6IRQ - chains C and D of the 6 polymer chains in the assembly; structure by X-ray diffraction, 1.91 A resolution.

== Chain C (and D) ==
Name: Single-stranded DNA-binding protein
Source organism: Pseudomonas aeruginosa PAO1
Notes: chain D of this document is another copy of the same molecule, construct and numbering; everything in this record applies to it too
Reference sequence: P40947 (SSB_PSEAE); residue numbers follow UniProt; this construct covers 1-115
Chain sequence (121 residues; numbered 1 to 121; the number before each row is that of its first residue):
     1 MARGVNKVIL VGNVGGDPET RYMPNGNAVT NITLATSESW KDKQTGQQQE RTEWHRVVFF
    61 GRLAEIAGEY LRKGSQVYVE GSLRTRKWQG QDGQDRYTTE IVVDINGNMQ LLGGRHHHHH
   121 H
Unresolved in the structure: 1-2, 41-45, 92-93, 114-121 (chain D: 1, 40-48, 114-121)
Sequence notes: expression tag (116-121)
Reported in the primary citation:
  - binding site for the 25-nt DNA strand: R3, K7, N13, T33, T52, W54, R56, R62, Y70, K73, M109, L111
  - binding site for the 25-nt DNA strand: K7, N13, T33, T52, W54, R56, R62, K73, R86, W88, T98, N106, M109, L111

== Interface between chain C and chain D ==
Residue-residue contacts (49):
  G4(C) - V11(D)
  V5(C) - I9(D)
  V5(C) - L10(D)
  V5(C) - V11(D)  hydrogen bond (backbone-backbone)
  V5(C) - T36(D)
  N6(C) - I9(D)
  N6(C) - T36(D)
  N6(C) - H55(D)
  K7(C) - V8(D)
  K7(C) - I9(D)  hydrogen bond (backbone-backbone)
  V8(C) - K7(D)
  V8(C) - L83(D)  hydrophobic
  I9(C) - V5(D)
  I9(C) - N6(D)
  I9(C) - K7(D)  hydrogen bond (backbone-backbone)
  L10(C) - V5(D)
  L10(C) - N6(D)
  V11(C) - R3(D)
  V11(C) - G4(D)
  V11(C) - V5(D)  hydrogen bond (backbone-backbone)
  G12(C) - R3(D)
  N13(C) - R3(D)  hydrogen bond
  T36(C) - V5(D)
  T36(C) - N6(D)
  S37(C) - A2(D)
  S37(C) - R3(D)  hydrogen bond (backbone-backbone)
  S37(C) - G4(D)  hydrogen bond (backbone-backbone)
  E38(C) - N6(D)  hydrogen bond
  E50(C) - A2(D)  hydrogen bond (side chain-backbone)
  E50(C) - R3(D)
  E53(C) - L83(D)
  E53(C) - R84(D)
  E53(C) - T85(D)  hydrogen bond (side chain-backbone)
  H55(C) - N6(D)
  H55(C) - L83(D)
  Q76(C) - R3(D)
  L83(C) - V8(D)  hydrophobic
  L83(C) - E53(D)
  L83(C) - H55(D)
  L83(C) - L83(D)  hydrophobic
  L83(C) - I101(D)  hydrophobic
  R84(C) - R51(D)
  R84(C) - E53(D)
  T85(C) - E53(D)  hydrogen bond (backbone-side chain)
  Q91(C) - Q94(D)  hydrogen bond
  R96(C) - D95(D)  hydrogen bond (side chain-backbone)
  R96(C) - R96(D)
  R96(C) - Y97(D)
  T99(C) - T99(D)
Interface residues without a listed pair, chain C (31 interface residues in all): R3, S39, R51, W54, Q94, D95, Y97, I101
Interface residues without a listed pair, chain D (26 interface residues in all): S37, W54, Q76

== Overview ==
Chain C and chain D form an interface of 31 and 26 residues respectively; the contacts include 13 hydrogen
bonds. Among the polar pairs are N13(C)-R3(D), E38(C)-N6(D) and E50(C)-A2(D). The paper reports a binding site
for the 25-nt DNA strand at R3(C), K7(C) and N13(C) among others.
Chain C and chain D are both Single-stranded DNA-binding protein (Pseudomonas aeruginosa PAO1); the structure,
Complexed crystal structure of PaSSB with ssDNA dT25 at 1.91 angstrom resolution, was determined by X-ray
diffraction.
